PDB entry 5L5T | X-ray diffraction, 2.90 A resolution | chains O and P of the 28 polymer chains in the assembly

[Chain O]
Protein: Proteasome subunit alpha type-2
Organism: Saccharomyces cerevisiae (strain ATCC 204508 / S288c)
Notes: EC 3.4.25.1
Reference sequence: P23639 (PSA2_YEAST); numbering as in UniProt (aligned over 1-250)
Amino-acid sequence (250 residues; each row starts with the number of its first residue):
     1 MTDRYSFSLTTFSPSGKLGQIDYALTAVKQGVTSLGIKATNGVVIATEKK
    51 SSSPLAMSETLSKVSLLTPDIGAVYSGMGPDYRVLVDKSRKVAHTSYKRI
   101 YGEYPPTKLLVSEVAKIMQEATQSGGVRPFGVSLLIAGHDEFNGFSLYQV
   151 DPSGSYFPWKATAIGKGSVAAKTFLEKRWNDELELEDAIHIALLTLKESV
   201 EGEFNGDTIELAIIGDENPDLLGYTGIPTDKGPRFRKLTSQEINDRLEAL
UniProt features mapped onto this chain:
  - cross-link: Lys108 (Glycyl lysine isopeptide (Lys-Gly) (interchain with G-Cter in ubiquitin))

[Chain P]
Protein: Proteasome subunit alpha type-3
Organism: Saccharomyces cerevisiae (strain ATCC 204508 / S288c)
Notes: EC 3.4.25.1
Reference sequence: P23638 (PSA3_YEAST); residues 0-257 here correspond to UniProt positions 1-258 (UniProt number = residue number + 1)
Amino-acid sequence (258 residues; row label = number of the first residue in the row; numbering starts at 0):
     0 MGSRRYDSRTTIFSPEGRLYQVEYALESISHAGTAIGIMASDGIVLAAER
    50 KVTSTLLEQDTSTEKLYKLNDKIAVAVAGLTADAEILINTARIHAQNYLK
   100 TYNEDIPVEILVRRLSDIKQGYTQHGGLRPFGVSFIYAGYDDRYGYQLYT
   150 SNPSGNYTGWKAISVGANTSAAQTLLQMDYKDDMKVDDAIELALKTLSKT
   200 TDSSALTYDRLEFATIRKGANDGEVYQKIFKPQEIKDILVKTGITKKDED
   250 EEADEDMK
Disordered / not traced: 0, 245-257
UniProt features mapped onto this chain:
  - cross-link (Glycyl lysine isopeptide (Lys-Gly)): Lys99 (interchain with G-Cter in ubiquitin), Lys198 (interchain with G-Cter in ubiquitin), Lys230 (interchain with G-Cter in ubiquitin)

[Chain O / chain P interface]
Contacting residue pairs (65; chain O residue first):
  Arg4(O) - Ser2(P)  hydrogen bond (backbone-side chain)
  Tyr5(O) - Ser2(P)
  Tyr5(O) - Tyr5(P)
  Ser6(O) - Gly125(P)
  Ser6(O) - Leu127(P)
  Phe7(O) - Ser2(P)
  Phe7(O) - Tyr5(P)
  Phe7(O) - Asp6(P)
  Phe7(O) - Gly126(P)
  Ser8(O) - Gly126(P)  hydrogen bond (backbone-backbone)
  Ser8(O) - Leu127(P)
  Ser8(O) - Arg128(P)  hydrogen bond (side chain-backbone)
  Thr10(O) - Arg128(P)
  Thr11(O) - Ser7(P)
  Thr11(O) - Thr9(P)
  Thr11(O) - Gln20(P)
  Phe12(O) - Gln20(P)
  Phe12(O) - Tyr23(P)
  Phe12(O) - Ala24(P)  hydrophobic
  Phe12(O) - Arg128(P)
  Phe12(O) - Pro129(P)
  Phe12(O) - Gly131(P)
  Ser13(O) - Tyr23(P)
  Pro14(O) - Tyr23(P)  hydrophobic
  Pro14(O) - Glu26(P)
  Ser15(O) - Glu26(P)
  Ser15(O) - His30(P)
  Gly16(O) - Tyr23(P)
  Gly16(O) - Glu26(P)
  Gly16(O) - Ser27(P)  hydrogen bond (backbone-side chain)
  Lys38(O) - Glu57(P)  salt bridge
  Ser112(O) - Glu84(P)
  Lys116(O) - Ile85(P)
  Gln119(O) - Ala81(P)
  Gln119(O) - Asp82(P)  hydrogen bond
  Gln119(O) - Ile85(P)
  Gln119(O) - Arg128(P)
  Thr122(O) - Arg128(P)  hydrogen bond (backbone-side chain)
  Gln123(O) - Tyr121(P)
  Gln123(O) - Leu127(P)
  Gln123(O) - Arg128(P)  hydrogen bond (side chain-backbone)
  Gln123(O) - Pro129(P)
  Gln123(O) - Phe130(P)
  Gly125(O) - Leu127(P)
  Ser153(O) - Ala81(P)
  Gly154(O) - Ala81(P)
  Ser155(O) - Ala81(P)
  Tyr156(O) - Glu84(P)  hydrogen bond
  Phe157(O) - Leu56(P)  hydrophobic
  Pro158(O) - Leu56(P)
  Pro158(O) - Glu57(P)  hydrogen bond (backbone-backbone)
  Pro158(O) - Thr60(P)
  Pro158(O) - Ser61(P)
  Trp159(O) - Ser53(P)
  Trp159(O) - Leu55(P)
  Trp159(O) - Leu56(P)
  Lys160(O) - Thr54(P)  hydrogen bond (side chain-backbone)
  Lys160(O) - Leu55(P)  hydrogen bond (backbone-backbone)
  Lys160(O) - Leu56(P)
  Lys160(O) - Glu57(P)
  Ala161(O) - Leu55(P)
  Leu175(O) - Leu55(P)  hydrophobic
  Glu176(O) - Ser53(P)
  Glu176(O) - Thr54(P)
  Glu176(O) - Leu55(P)
Other interface residues (no listed pair), chain O (36 interface residues in all): Leu9, Leu18, Ser124, Tyr148, Lys172, Trp179
Other interface residues (no listed pair), chain P (32 interface residues in all): Leu79, Thr80

[Summary]
The interface between chain O and chain P involves 36 residues on one side and 32 on the other, with 11
hydrogen bonds and 1 salt bridge. Among the polar pairs are Lys38(O)-Glu57(P), Arg4(O)-Ser2(P) and
Ser8(O)-Arg128(P).
Here chain O is Proteasome subunit alpha type-2 and chain P is Proteasome subunit alpha type-3, both from
Saccharomyces cerevisiae (strain ATCC 204508 / S288c). Entry 5L5T (Yeast 20S proteasome with human beta5i
(1-138; V31M) and human beta6 (97-111; 118-133) in complex with ...) was determined by X-ray diffraction (same
publication as 5L52, 5L54, 5L55, 5L5A, 5L5B, 5L5D and 30 further entries).
